PDB entry 1WV1 | X-ray diffraction, 2.26 A resolution | chain A

Chain A:
Name: Glycogen phosphorylase, muscle form
From: Oryctolagus cuniculus
Notes: EC 2.4.1.1
UniProtKB: P00489 (PHS2_RABIT); residues 1-842 here = UniProt positions 1-842
Sequence (842 residues; each row starts with the number of its first residue):
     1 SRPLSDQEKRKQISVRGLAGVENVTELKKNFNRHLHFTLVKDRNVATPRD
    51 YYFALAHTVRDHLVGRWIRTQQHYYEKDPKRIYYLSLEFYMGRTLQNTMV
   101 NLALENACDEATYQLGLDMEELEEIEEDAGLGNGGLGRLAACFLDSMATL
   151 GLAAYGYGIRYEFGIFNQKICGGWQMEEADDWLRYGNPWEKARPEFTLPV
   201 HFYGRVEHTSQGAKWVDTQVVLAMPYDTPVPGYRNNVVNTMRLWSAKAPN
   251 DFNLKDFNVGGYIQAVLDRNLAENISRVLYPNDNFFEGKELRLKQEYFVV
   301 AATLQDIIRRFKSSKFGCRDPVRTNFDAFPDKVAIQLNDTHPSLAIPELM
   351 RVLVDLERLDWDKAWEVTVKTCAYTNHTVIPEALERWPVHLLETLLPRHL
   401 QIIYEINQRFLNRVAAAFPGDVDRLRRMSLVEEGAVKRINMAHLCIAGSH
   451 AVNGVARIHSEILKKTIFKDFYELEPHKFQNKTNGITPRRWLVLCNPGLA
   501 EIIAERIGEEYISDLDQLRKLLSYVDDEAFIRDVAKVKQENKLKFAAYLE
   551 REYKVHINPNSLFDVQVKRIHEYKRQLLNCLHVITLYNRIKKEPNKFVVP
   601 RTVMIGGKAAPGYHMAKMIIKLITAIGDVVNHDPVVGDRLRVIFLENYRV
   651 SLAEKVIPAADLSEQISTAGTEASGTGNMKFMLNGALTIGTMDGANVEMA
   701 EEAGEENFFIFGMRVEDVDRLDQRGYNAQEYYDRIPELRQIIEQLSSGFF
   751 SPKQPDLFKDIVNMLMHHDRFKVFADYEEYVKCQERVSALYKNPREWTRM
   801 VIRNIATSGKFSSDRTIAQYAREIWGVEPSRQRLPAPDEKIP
Disordered / not traced: 1-12, 315-323, 838-842
Construct notes: conflict I380 (Leu in P00489)
UniProt features mapped onto this chain:
  - modified residue: S747 (Phosphoserine)
Covalent attachments: pyridoxal phosphate (PLP) linked to K680
Residues lining bound ligands:
  - BN5 (5-[3-({[(2,4-dichlorobenzoyl)amino]carbonyl}amino)-2-methylphenoxy]pentanoic acid): L39, V40, K41, D42, N44, V45, W67, I68, Q71, Q72, Y75, K191, R193, D227
  - pyridoxal phosphate (PLP): Y90, G134, G135, R138, W491, V567, K568, K574, Y648, R649, V650, A653, Q665, E672, G675, T676, G677

In short:
Bound to chain A: compound BN5. Covalently linked pyridoxal phosphate: at K680.
Chain A is Glycogen phosphorylase, muscle form (Oryctolagus cuniculus); the structure, Crystallographic
studies on acyl ureas, a new class of inhibitors of glycogenphosphorylase. Broad specificity of the ..., was
determined by X-ray diffraction, deposited together with 1WV0, 1WUY and 1WUT.
